PDB entry 6CNC | electron microscopy, 4.10 A resolution (low resolution: residue-level contacts below are approximate; hydrogen-bond / salt-bridge calls are withheld) | chains A and B of the 21 polymer chains in the assembly

Chain A:
Name: DNA-directed RNA polymerase III subunit RPC1
From: Saccharomyces cerevisiae (strain ATCC 204508 / S288c)
Notes: EC 2.7.7.6
UniProt: P04051 (RPC1_YEAST); numbering as in UniProt (aligned over 1-1460)
Amino-acid sequence (1460 residues; each row starts with the number of its first residue):
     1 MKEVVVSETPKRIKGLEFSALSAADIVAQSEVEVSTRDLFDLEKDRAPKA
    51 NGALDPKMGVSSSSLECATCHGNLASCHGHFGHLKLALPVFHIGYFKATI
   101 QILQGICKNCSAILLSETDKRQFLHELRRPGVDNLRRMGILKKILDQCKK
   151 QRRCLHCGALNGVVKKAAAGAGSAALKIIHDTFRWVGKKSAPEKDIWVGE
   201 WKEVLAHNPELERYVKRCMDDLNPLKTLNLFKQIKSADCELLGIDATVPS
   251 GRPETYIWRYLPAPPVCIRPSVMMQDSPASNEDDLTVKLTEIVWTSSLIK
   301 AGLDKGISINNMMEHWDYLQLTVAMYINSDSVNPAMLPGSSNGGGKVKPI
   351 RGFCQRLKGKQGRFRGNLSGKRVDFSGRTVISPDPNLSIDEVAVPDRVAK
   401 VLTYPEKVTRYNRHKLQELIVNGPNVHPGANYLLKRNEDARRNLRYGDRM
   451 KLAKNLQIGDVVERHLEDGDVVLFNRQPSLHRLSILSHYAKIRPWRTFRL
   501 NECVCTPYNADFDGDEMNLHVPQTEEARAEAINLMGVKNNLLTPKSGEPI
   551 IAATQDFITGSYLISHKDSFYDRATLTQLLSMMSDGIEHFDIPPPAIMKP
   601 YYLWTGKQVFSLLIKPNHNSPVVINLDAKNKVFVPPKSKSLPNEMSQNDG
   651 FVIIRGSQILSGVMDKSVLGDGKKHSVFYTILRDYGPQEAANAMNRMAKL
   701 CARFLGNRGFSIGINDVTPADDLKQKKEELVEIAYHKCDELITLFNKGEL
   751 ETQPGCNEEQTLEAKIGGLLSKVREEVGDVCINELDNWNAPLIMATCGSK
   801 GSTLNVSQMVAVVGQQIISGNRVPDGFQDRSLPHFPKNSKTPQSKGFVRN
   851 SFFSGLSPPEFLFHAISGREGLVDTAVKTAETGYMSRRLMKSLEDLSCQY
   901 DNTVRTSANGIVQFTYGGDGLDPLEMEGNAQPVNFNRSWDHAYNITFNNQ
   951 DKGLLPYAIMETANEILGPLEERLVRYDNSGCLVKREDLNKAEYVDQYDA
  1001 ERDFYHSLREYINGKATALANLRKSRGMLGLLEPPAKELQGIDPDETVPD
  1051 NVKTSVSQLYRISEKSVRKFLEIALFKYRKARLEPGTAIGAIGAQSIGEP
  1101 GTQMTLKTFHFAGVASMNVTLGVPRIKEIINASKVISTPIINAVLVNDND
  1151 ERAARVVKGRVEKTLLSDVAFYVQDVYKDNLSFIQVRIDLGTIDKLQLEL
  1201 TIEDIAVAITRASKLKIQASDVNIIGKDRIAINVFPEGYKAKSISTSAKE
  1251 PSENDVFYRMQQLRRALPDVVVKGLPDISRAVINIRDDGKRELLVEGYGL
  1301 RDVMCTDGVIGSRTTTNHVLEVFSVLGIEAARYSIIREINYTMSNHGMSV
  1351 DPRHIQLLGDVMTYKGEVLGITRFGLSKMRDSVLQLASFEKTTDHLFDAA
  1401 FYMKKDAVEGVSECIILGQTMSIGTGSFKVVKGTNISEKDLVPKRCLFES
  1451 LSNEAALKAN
Disordered / not traced: 1, 1101-1116, 1237-1251
Swiss-Prot annotation at these positions:
  - region: Pro-858 to Glu-870 (Bridging helix)
  - binding site (Zn(2+)): Cys-67, Cys-70, Cys-77, His-80, Cys-107, Cys-110, Cys-154
  - binding site (Mg(2+)): Asp-511, Asp-513, Asp-515
  - mutagenesis: Thr-506 (T506I: Temperature-sensitive), Asn-509 (N509Y: Temperature-sensitive), Asn-518 (N518Q: Temperature-sensitive)
Metal / ion sites: Zn2+ site 1: Cys-67, Thr-69, Cys-70, Cys-77, His-80; Zn2+ site 2: Cys-107, Cys-110, Cys-154, Cys-157

Chain B:
Name: DNA-directed RNA polymerase III subunit RPC2
From: Saccharomyces cerevisiae (strain ATCC 204508 / S288c)
Notes: EC 2.7.7.6
UniProt: P22276 (RPC2_YEAST); residues 1-1149 here = UniProt positions 1-1149
Amino-acid sequence (1149 residues; numbered 1 to 1149; the number before each row is that of its first residue):
     1 MVAATKRRKTHIHKHVKDEAFDDLLKPVYKGKKLTDEINTAQDKWHLLPA
    51 FLKVKGLVKQHLDSFNYFVDTDLKKIIKANQLILSDVDPEFYLKYVDIRV
   101 GKKSSSSTKDYLTPPHECRLRDMTYSAPIYVDIEYTRGRNIIMHKDVEIG
   151 RMPIMLRSNKCILYDADESKMAKLNECPLDPGGYFIVNGTEKVILVQEQL
   201 SKNRIIVEADEKKGIVQASVTSSTHERKSKTYVITKNGKIYLKHNSIAEE
   251 IPIAIVLKACGILSDLEIMQLVCGNDSSYQDIFAVNLEESSKLDIYTQQQ
   301 ALEYIGAKVKTMRRQKLTILQEGIEAIATTVIAHLTVEALDFREKALYIA
   351 MMTRRVVMAMYNPKMIDDRDYVGNKRLELAGQLISLLFEDLFKKFNNDFK
   401 LSIDKVLKKPNRAMEYDALLSINVHSNNITSGLNRAISTGNWSLKRFKME
   451 RAGVTHVLSRLSYISALGMMTRISSQFEKSRKVSGPRALQPSQFGMLCTA
   501 DTPEGEACGLVKNLALMTHITTDDEEEPIKKLCYVLGVEDITLIDSASLH
   551 LNYGVYLNGTLIGSIRFPTKFVTQFRHLRRTGKVSEFISIYSNSHQMAVH
   601 IATDGGRICRPLIIVSDGQSRVKDIHLRKLLDGELDFDDFLKLGLVEYLD
   651 VNEENDSYIALYEKDIVPSMTHLEIEPFTILGAVAGLIPYPHHNQSPRNT
   701 YQCAMGKQAIGAIAYNQFKRIDTLLYLMTYPQQPMVKTKTIELIDYDKLP
   751 AGQNATVAVMSYSGYDIEDALVLNKSSIDRGFGRCETRRKTTTVLKRYAN
   801 HTQDIIGGMRVDENGDPIWQHQSLGPDGLGEVGMKVQSGQIYINKSVPTN
   851 SADAPNPNNVNVQTQYREAPVIYRGPEPSHIDQVMMSVSDNDQALIKVLL
   901 RQNRRPELGDKFSSRHGQKGVCGIIVKQEDMPFNDQGIVPDIIMNPHGFP
   951 SRMTVGKMIELISGKAGVLNGTLEYGTCFGGSKLEDMSKILVDQGFNYSG
  1001 KDMLYSGITGECLQAYIFFGPIYYQKLKHMVLDKMHARARGPRAVLTRQP
  1051 TEGRSRDGGLRLGEMERDCVIAYGASQLLLERLMISSDAFEVDVCDKCGL
  1101 MGYSGWCTTCKSAENIIKMTIPYAAKLLFQELLSMNIAPRLRLEDIFQQ
Disordered / not traced: 1-35
Swiss-Prot annotation at these positions:
  - zinc finger: Cys-1095 to Cys-1110 (C4-type)
  - binding site (Zn(2+)): Cys-1095, Cys-1098, Cys-1107, Cys-1110
Metal / ion sites: Zn2+: Cys-1095, Cys-1098, Cys-1107, Cys-1110

How chain A and chain B interact:
Contacting residue pairs (326):
  Thr-9(A) with Asp-1145(B)
  Pro-10(A) with Asp-1145(B); Ile-1146(B)
  Lys-11(A) with Ile-1117(B); Glu-1144(B); Asp-1145(B)
  Arg-12(A) with Leu-1143(B); Glu-1144(B)
  Ile-13(A) with Met-1119(B)
  Lys-14(A) with Arg-1142(B); Glu-1144(B)
  Gly-15(A) with Arg-1142(B)
  Leu-16(A) with Pro-1139(B); Arg-1140(B); Leu-1141(B)
  Glu-17(A) with Ala-1138(B); Pro-1139(B); Arg-1140(B); Arg-1142(B)
  Phe-18(A) with Ala-1138(B); Pro-1139(B)
  Ser-19(A) with Ile-1137(B); Ala-1138(B)
  Ala-20(A) with Asn-1136(B)
  Leu-21(A) with Leu-1133(B); Asn-1136(B)
  Asp-25(A) with Arg-1140(B)
  Ala-28(A) with Thr-1108(B); Thr-1109(B)
  Gln-29(A) with Leu-1100(B); Thr-1108(B)
  Glu-31(A) with Thr-1108(B)
  Arg-46(A) with Ala-852(B)
  Cys-70(A) with Tyr-1103(B)
  Leu-74(A) with Arg-1048(B)
  His-78(A) with Phe-1090(B); Glu-1091(B); Tyr-1103(B); Lys-1126(B); Gln-1130(B)
  His-80(A) with Tyr-1103(B)
  Phe-81(A) with Leu-1133(B)
  His-92(A) with Asn-1136(B)
  Tyr-95(A) with Asn-1136(B); Ile-1137(B)
  Trp-258(A) with Asn-1136(B)
  Pro-262(A) with Ser-1134(B)
  Pro-264(A) with Ser-1134(B)
  Cys-267(A) with Tyr-1123(B)
  Ile-268(A) with Leu-1127(B); Gln-1130(B)
  Pro-270(A) with Val-1045(B); Leu-1046(B)
  Asp-276(A) with Lys-796(B)
  Ser-277(A) with Tyr-798(B)
  Pro-278(A) with Ala-852(B)
  Tyr-326(A) with Ser-1134(B)
  Phe-353(A) with Glu-1131(B)
  Arg-356(A) with Glu-1131(B)
  Leu-357(A) with Leu-1128(B); Glu-1131(B); Met-1135(B)
  Gln-361(A) with Arg-1061(B)
  Arg-363(A) with Thr-1047(B); Leu-1127(B); Glu-1131(B)
  Phe-364(A) with Leu-1128(B)
  Arg-365(A) with Glu-1064(B)
  Gly-366(A) with Arg-1061(B)
  Asn-367(A) with Thr-1047(B); Gln-1049(B); Ala-1124(B)
  Leu-368(A) with Ala-1124(B); Ala-1125(B)
  Ser-369(A) with Arg-1067(B); Leu-1083(B)
  Gly-370(A) with Arg-1061(B); Leu-1062(B)
  Lys-371(A) with Leu-1062(B); Leu-1083(B); Asp-1088(B); Pro-1122(B); Ala-1124(B)
  Arg-372(A) with Gln-1049(B); Pro-1050(B); Thr-1051(B); Glu-1052(B); Gly-1053(B); Gly-1059(B); Leu-1060(B); Ser-1087(B)
  Val-373(A) with Pro-1050(B); Gly-1059(B); Leu-1060(B); Leu-1062(B); Arg-1082(B); Ser-1087(B)
  Asp-374(A) with Arg-1038(B); Ala-1039(B); Arg-1040(B); Gly-1041(B); Pro-1050(B); Arg-1082(B); Ser-1086(B)
  Phe-375(A) with Arg-1038(B); Ala-1039(B); Arg-1040(B)
  Ser-376(A) with Ala-1037(B); Arg-1038(B); Gly-1059(B); Leu-1060(B)
  Gly-377(A) with His-1036(B); Leu-1060(B)
  Arg-378(A) with Met-1035(B); His-1036(B)
  Thr-379(A) with Met-1035(B)
  Val-380(A) with Gly-909(B); Val-1031(B); Lys-1034(B)
  Ile-381(A) with Val-921(B)
  Ser-382(A) with Cys-922(B)
  Pro-383(A) with Tyr-765(B); Ala-770(B)
  Asp-384(A) with Tyr-765(B)
  Pro-385(A) with Gly-764(B); Tyr-765(B)
  Asn-386(A) with Tyr-765(B)
  Val-398(A) with Met-1035(B); Ala-1037(B)
  Val-401(A) with Ala-1039(B)
  Leu-402(A) with Arg-1038(B)
  Tyr-432(A) with Arg-1040(B)
  Arg-441(A) with Arg-1040(B)
  Glu-463(A) with Arg-1040(B)
  Leu-473(A) with Leu-1078(B)
  Asn-475(A) with Glu-1066(B)
  Ser-479(A) with Met-1065(B); Glu-1066(B)
  His-481(A) with Cys-1069(B)
  Arg-482(A) with Cys-1069(B); Ala-1072(B); Tyr-1073(B)
  Leu-483(A) with Tyr-1073(B)
  Ile-485(A) with Glu-1066(B); Cys-1069(B); Tyr-1073(B)
  Leu-486(A) with Tyr-1073(B)
  Trp-495(A) with Glu-907(B); Leu-908(B)
  Arg-496(A) with Glu-907(B); Leu-908(B); Val-1031(B); Leu-1032(B); Met-1035(B)
  Arg-499(A) with Leu-908(B)
  Glu-502(A) with Gly-764(B); Ile-767(B)
  Cys-505(A) with Glu-768(B)
  Asp-511(A) with Glu-768(B)
  Phe-512(A) with Glu-768(B)
  Asp-513(A) with Lys-919(B); Val-921(B)
  Glu-516(A) with Lys-1034(B)
  Asn-518(A) with Leu-1060(B)
  His-520(A) with Leu-1062(B); Arg-1082(B)
  Val-521(A) with Arg-1082(B)
  Pro-522(A) with Arg-1082(B)
  Gln-523(A) with Glu-1081(B); Ser-1086(B)
  Thr-524(A) with Glu-1081(B)
  Glu-526(A) with Gln-1077(B)
  Ala-527(A) with Glu-1081(B)
  Glu-530(A) with Gly-1074(B); Ala-1075(B); Ser-1076(B); Leu-1078(B)
  Leu-534(A) with Tyr-1073(B)
  Met-535(A) with Val-1070(B); Tyr-1073(B); Ala-1075(B); Leu-1078(B)
  Asn-540(A) with Tyr-1073(B)
  Gln-555(A) with Ile-767(B); Glu-768(B)
  Asp-556(A) with Ile-767(B); His-947(B)
  Thr-559(A) with His-947(B)
  Ala-702(A) with Ser-763(B); Gly-764(B)
  Leu-705(A) with Ser-761(B)
  Gly-706(A) with Ser-761(B); Leu-1013(B)
  Asn-707(A) with Ser-1006(B); Thr-1009(B); Glu-1011(B); Leu-1013(B)
  Arg-708(A) with Leu-1013(B); Gln-1014(B)
  Gly-709(A) with Ala-1015(B)
  Phe-710(A) with Val-759(B); Met-760(B); Ser-761(B)
  Ser-711(A) with Val-759(B); Lys-1001(B); Tyr-1016(B); Ile-1017(B); Phe-1018(B)
  Ile-712(A) with Pro-946(B); Phe-949(B); Met-958(B); Lys-1001(B)
  Gly-713(A) with Met-958(B); Phe-1018(B)
  Ile-714(A) with Met-958(B); Ile-962(B); Phe-1018(B)
  Asn-715(A) with Ser-999(B); Lys-1001(B)
  Val-717(A) with Met-958(B)
  Met-794(A) with His-947(B); Pro-950(B)
  Lys-800(A) with His-947(B); Ser-951(B)
  Gly-801(A) with Ser-951(B)
  Asn-805(A) with Pro-950(B); Ser-951(B); Met-953(B)
  Gln-808(A) with Met-953(B)
  Met-809(A) with Phe-949(B); Pro-950(B); Met-953(B); Val-955(B)
  Phe-827(A) with Ser-492(B); Val-651(B); Asn-655(B)
  Gln-828(A) with Asn-593(B); Ser-594(B); His-595(B); Asn-655(B)
  Asp-829(A) with His-595(B)
  Arg-830(A) with Asn-655(B); Ser-657(B); Tyr-658(B)
  Pro-833(A) with Glu-654(B); Tyr-658(B); Ile-659(B)
  His-834(A) with Phe-494(B); Tyr-658(B); Ile-659(B); Ala-660(B); Leu-661(B)
  Phe-835(A) with Tyr-658(B)
  Pro-836(A) with Tyr-658(B)
  Phe-852(A) with His-693(B); Asn-694(B); Gln-695(B); Met-953(B); Val-955(B)
  Phe-853(A) with His-693(B)
  Gly-855(A) with His-692(B); His-693(B)
  Leu-856(A) with His-692(B); Phe-979(B)
  Ser-857(A) with Phe-979(B)
  Pro-858(A) with Tyr-662(B); Pro-677(B); Phe-979(B)
  Pro-859(A) with Leu-661(B)
  Phe-861(A) with Thr-499(B); Leu-681(B); Pro-691(B); Phe-979(B)
  Leu-862(A) with Pro-491(B); Phe-494(B); Thr-499(B)
  His-864(A) with Gln-695(B); Ser-696(B)
  Ala-865(A) with Thr-499(B); Ser-696(B)
  Ile-866(A) with Leu-489(B)
  Gly-868(A) with Ser-696(B)
  Arg-869(A) with Leu-489(B); Thr-502(B); Thr-700(B)
  Leu-872(A) with Glu-504(B); Tyr-701(B)
  Val-873(A) with Arg-487(B)
  Val-877(A) with Arg-487(B)
  Arg-887(A) with Glu-1064(B)
  Met-890(A) with Glu-1064(B); Asp-1068(B)
  Lys-891(A) with Glu-1064(B)
  Glu-894(A) with Arg-1067(B)
  Ala-1091(A) with Ala-1072(B)
  Gln-1095(A) with Asp-1068(B)
  Phe-1257(A) with Glu-288(B)
  Tyr-1258(A) with Glu-288(B); Ser-291(B); Lys-292(B)
  Arg-1265(A) with Val-285(B)
  Leu-1396(A) with Leu-1132(B); Ile-1137(B)
  Phe-1397(A) with Met-1135(B)
  Ala-1400(A) with Ile-1137(B)
  Lys-1405(A) with Arg-1142(B)
  Val-1411(A) with Ile-1071(B)
  Ile-1415(A) with Arg-1067(B); Leu-1079(B)
  Ile-1416(A) with Pro-1122(B); Ala-1125(B)
  Leu-1417(A) with Ile-1121(B); Pro-1122(B); Phe-1129(B)
  Gly-1418(A) with Leu-1080(B); Pro-1122(B)
  Gln-1419(A) with Leu-1080(B)
  Thr-1420(A) with Gln-1077(B); Leu-1080(B)
  Met-1421(A) with Ile-1071(B); Ser-1076(B); Leu-1079(B)
  Gly-1424(A) with Gly-1074(B)
  Thr-1425(A) with Gly-1074(B); Ser-1076(B)
  Gly-1426(A) with Ser-1076(B)
Interface residues without a listed pair, chain A (195 interface residues in all): Thr-69, Gly-79, Thr-255, Pro-265, Pro-395, Arg-397, Leu-480, Ser-484, Thr-497, Ala-510, Gly-514, Phe-557, Arg-703, Ser-799, Pro-824, Gly-826, Ser-831, Leu-832, Lys-837, Ser-854, Gly-883, Ser-886, Ile-1092, Gln-1261, Ser-1388, Ala-1407
Interface residues without a listed pair, chain B (175 interface residues in all): Asn-237, Tyr-371, Asp-501, Glu-506, Glu-674, Ile-680, Pro-697, Tyr-762, Asp-766, Asp-769, Pro-876, Lys-911, Gly-920, Ile-925, Thr-954, Ile-959, Leu-984, Asn-997, Tyr-998, Gly-1063, Met-1084, Phe-1147

Summary:
195 residues of chain A and 175 residues of chain B are in contact. UniProt lists 7 Zn2+-binding residues, 3
Mg2+-binding residues and 3 mutagenesis sites on chain A; 4 Zn2+-binding residues on chain B.
Chain A is DNA-directed RNA polymerase III subunit RPC1 and chain B is DNA-directed RNA polymerase III subunit
RPC2, both from Saccharomyces cerevisiae (strain ATCC 204508 / S288c); the structure, Yeast RNA polymerase III
open complex, was determined by electron microscopy, deposited together with 6CNB, 6CND and 6CNF.
